PDB entry 8JYO | electron microscopy, 3.20 A resolution | chains A and C of the 5 polymer chains in the assembly

== Chain A (and C) ==
Name: Spike glycoprotein
Organism: Severe acute respiratory syndrome coronavirus 2
Notes: chain C of this document is another copy of the same molecule, construct and numbering; everything in this record applies to it too
UniProt: P0DTC2 (SPIKE_SARS2); residue numbers follow UniProt; this construct covers 28-143, 145-1210
Amino-acid sequence (1245 residues; numbered 5 to 1250; 1 number in that range is skipped by the numbering (no residue carries it; nothing is unmodelled there); the number before each row is that of its first residue):
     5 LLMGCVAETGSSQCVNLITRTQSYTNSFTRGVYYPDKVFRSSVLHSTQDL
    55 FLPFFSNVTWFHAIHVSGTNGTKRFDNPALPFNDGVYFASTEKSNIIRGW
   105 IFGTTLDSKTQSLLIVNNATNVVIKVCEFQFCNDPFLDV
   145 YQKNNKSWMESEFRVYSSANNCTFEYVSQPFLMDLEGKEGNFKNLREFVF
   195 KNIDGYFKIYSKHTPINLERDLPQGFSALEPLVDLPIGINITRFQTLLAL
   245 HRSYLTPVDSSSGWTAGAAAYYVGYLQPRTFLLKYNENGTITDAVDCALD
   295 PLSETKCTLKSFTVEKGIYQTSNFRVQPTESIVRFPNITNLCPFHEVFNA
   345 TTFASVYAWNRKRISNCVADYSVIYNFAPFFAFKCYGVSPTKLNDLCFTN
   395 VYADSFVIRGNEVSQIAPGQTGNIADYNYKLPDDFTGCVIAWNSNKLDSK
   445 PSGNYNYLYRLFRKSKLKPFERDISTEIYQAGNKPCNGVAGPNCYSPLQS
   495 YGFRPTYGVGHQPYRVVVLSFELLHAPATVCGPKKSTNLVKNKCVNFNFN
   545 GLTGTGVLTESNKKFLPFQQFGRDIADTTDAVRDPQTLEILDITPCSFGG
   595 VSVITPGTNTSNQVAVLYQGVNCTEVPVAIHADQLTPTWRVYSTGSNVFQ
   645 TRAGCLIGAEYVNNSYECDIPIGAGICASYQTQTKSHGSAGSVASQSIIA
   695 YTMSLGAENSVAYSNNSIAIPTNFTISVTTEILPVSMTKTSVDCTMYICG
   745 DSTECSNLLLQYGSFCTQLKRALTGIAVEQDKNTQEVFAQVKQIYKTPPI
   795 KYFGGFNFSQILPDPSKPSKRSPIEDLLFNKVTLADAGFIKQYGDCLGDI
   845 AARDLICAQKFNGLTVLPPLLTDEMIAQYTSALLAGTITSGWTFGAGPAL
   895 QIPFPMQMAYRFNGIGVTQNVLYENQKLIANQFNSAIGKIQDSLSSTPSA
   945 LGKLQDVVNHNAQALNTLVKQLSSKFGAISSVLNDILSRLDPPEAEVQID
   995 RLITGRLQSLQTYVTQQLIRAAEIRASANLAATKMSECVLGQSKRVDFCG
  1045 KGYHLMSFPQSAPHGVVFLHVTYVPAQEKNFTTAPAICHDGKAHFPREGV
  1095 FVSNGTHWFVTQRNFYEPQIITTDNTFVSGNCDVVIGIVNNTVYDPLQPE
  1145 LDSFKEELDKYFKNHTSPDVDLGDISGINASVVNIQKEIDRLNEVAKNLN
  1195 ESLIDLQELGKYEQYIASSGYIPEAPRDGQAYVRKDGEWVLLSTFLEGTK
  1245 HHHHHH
Not modelled in the structure: 5-24, 67-83, 145-153, 178-186, 245-258, 621-638, 677-688, 829-853, 1140-1250 (chain C: 5-24, 66-83, 145-153, 178-187, 245-258, 471-489, 621-639, 676-688, 828-853, 1140-1250)
Disulfides: Cys-131/Cys-166, Cys-291/Cys-301, Cys-336/Cys-361, Cys-379/Cys-432, Cys-391/Cys-525, Cys-480/Cys-488, Cys-538/Cys-590, Cys-617/Cys-649, Cys-662/Cys-671, Cys-738/Cys-760, Cys-743/Cys-749, Cys-1032/Cys-1043, Cys-1082/Cys-1126
Covalently attached groups: N-acetylglucosamine (NAG) linked to Asn-61, Asn-122, Asn-165, Asn-234, Asn-282, Asn-331, Asn-343, Asn-616, Asn-657, Asn-709, Asn-717, Asn-801, Asn-1074, Asn-1098, Asn-1134
Differences from the reference sequence: expression tag (5-27, 1211-1250); variant Ala-83 (Val in P0DTC2), Asp-142 (Gly in P0DTC2), Gln-146 (His in P0DTC2), Glu-183 (Gln in P0DTC2), Glu-213 (Val in P0DTC2), Val-252 (Gly in P0DTC2), His-339 (Gly in P0DTC2), Thr-346 (Arg in P0DTC2), Ile-368 (Leu in P0DTC2), Phe-371 (Ser in P0DTC2), Pro-373 (Ser in P0DTC2), Phe-375 (Ser in P0DTC2), Ala-376 (Thr in P0DTC2), Asn-405 (Asp in P0DTC2), Ser-408 (Arg in P0DTC2), Asn-417 (Lys in P0DTC2), Lys-440 (Asn in P0DTC2), Pro-445 (Val in P0DTC2), Ser-446 (Gly in P0DTC2), Lys-460 (Asn in P0DTC2), Asn-477 (Ser in P0DTC2), Lys-478 (Thr in P0DTC2), Ala-484 (Glu in P0DTC2), Pro-486 (Phe in P0DTC2), Ser-490 (Phe in P0DTC2), Arg-498 (Gln in P0DTC2), Tyr-501 (Asn in P0DTC2), His-505 (Tyr in P0DTC2), Gly-614 (Asp in P0DTC2), Tyr-655 (His in P0DTC2), Lys-679 (Asn in P0DTC2), His-681 (Pro in P0DTC2), Lys-764 (Asn in P0DTC2), Tyr-796 (Asp in P0DTC2), His-954 (Gln in P0DTC2), Lys-969 (Asn in P0DTC2); engineered mutation Gly-682 (Arg in P0DTC2), Ser-683 (Arg in P0DTC2), Gly-685 (Arg in P0DTC2), Pro-817 (Phe in P0DTC2), Pro-892 (Ala in P0DTC2), Pro-899 (Ala in P0DTC2), Pro-942 (Ala in P0DTC2), Pro-986 (Lys in P0DTC2), Pro-987 (Val in P0DTC2)
Curated features (UniProtKB/Swiss-Prot):
  - region: Asn-280 to Cys-301 (Putative superantigen), Asn-448 to Phe-456 (Immunodominant HLA epitope recognized by the CD8+), Ser-816 to Tyr-837 (Fusion peptide 1), Lys-835 to Phe-855 (Fusion peptide 2), Asp-1163 to Glu-1202 (Heptad repeat 2)
  - site: Arg-815, Ser-816 (Cleavage)
  - glycosylation: Asn-61 (N-linked (GlcNAc...) (hybrid) asparagine), Asn-74 (N-linked (GlcNAc...) (complex) asparagine), Asn-122 (N-linked (GlcNAc...) (hybrid) asparagine), Asn-149 (N-linked (GlcNAc...) (complex) asparagine), Asn-165 (N-linked (GlcNAc...) (complex) asparagine), Asn-234 (N-linked (GlcNAc...) (high mannose) asparagine), Asn-282 (N-linked (GlcNAc...) (complex) asparagine), Thr-323 (O-linked (GalNAc) threonine), Ser-325 (O-linked (HexNAc...) serine), Asn-331 (N-linked (GlcNAc...) (complex) asparagine), Asn-343 (N-linked (GlcNAc...) (complex) asparagine), Asn-603 (N-linked (GlcNAc...) (hybrid) asparagine), Asn-616 (N-linked (GlcNAc...) (complex) asparagine), Asn-657 (N-linked (GlcNAc...) (complex) asparagine), Thr-676 (O-linked (GlcNAc...) threonine), Thr-678 (O-linked (GlcNAc...) threonine), Asn-709 (N-linked (GlcNAc...) (high mannose) asparagine), Asn-717 (N-linked (GlcNAc...) (hybrid) asparagine), Asn-801 (N-linked (GlcNAc...) (hybrid) asparagine), Asn-1074 (N-linked (GlcNAc...) (hybrid) asparagine) and 5 more in UniProt
  - natural variant: Gln-52 (Q52H: In strain: Omicron/EG.5.1), Ala-67 (A67V: In strain: Eta/B.1.525, Omicron/BA.1), His-69 to Val-70 (deletion: In strain: Alpha/B.1.1.7, Eta/B.1.525 and 5 more), Gly-75 (G75V: In strain: Lambda/C.37), Thr-76 (T76I: In strain: Lambda/C.37), Asp-80 (D80A: In strain: Beta/B.1.351), Thr-95 (T95I: In strain: Iota/B.1.526, Mu/B.1.621 and 2 more), Arg-102 (R102I: In strain: A23.1), Asp-138 (D138Y: In strain: Gamma/P.1), Asp-142 to Tyr-145 (sequence variant, change not given here; In strain: Omicron/BA.1; this construct carries the variant), Asp-142 (G142D: In strain: Kappa/B.1.617.1, Omicron/BA.2 and 7 more; this construct carries the variant), Lys-147 (K147E: In strain: Omicron/BA.2.75), 67 further natural variant entries in UniProt
  - mutagenesis: His-69 to Val-70 (Increased incorporation of cleaved spike into virions), Asn-121 (N121Q: Partial loss of biliverdin affinity), Arg-190 (R190K: Partial loss of biliverdin affinity), Asn-234 (N234Q: Increased resistance to neutralizing antibodies), Asn-331 (N331Q: Reduced viral infectivity), Asn-343 (N343Q: Reduced viral infectivity), Leu-452 (L452R: Increased resistance to neutralizing antibodies. Decreases HLA binding to NF9 epitope. Increased binding affinity to human ACE2), Tyr-453 (Y453F: Decreased HLA binding to NF9 epitope. Increased binding affinity to human ACE2), Ala-475 (A475V: Increased resistance to neutralizing antibodies), Val-483 (V483A: Increased resistance to neutralizing antibodies), Gln-493 (Q493N: Reduced host ACE2-binding affinity in vitro; Q493Y: Reduced host ACE2-binding affinity in vitro), His-519 (H519P: Increased resistance to human covalescent sera neutralization), 5 further mutagenesis entries in UniProt

== Chain A / chain C interface ==
Pairs across the interface (105):
  Gln-314(A) / Lys-764(C)
  Asn-317(A) / Asp-737(C)  hydrogen bond
  Arg-319(A) / Met-740(C)
  Arg-357(A) / Cys-166(C)
  Arg-357(A) / Thr-167(C)
  Pro-521(A) / Gly-199(C)
  Pro-521(A) / Tyr-200(C)  hydrophobic
  Pro-521(A) / Pro-230(C)  hydrophobic
  Thr-523(A) / Pro-230(C)
  Lys-558(A) / Phe-43(C)
  Lys-558(A) / Asn-282(C)
  Phe-559(A) / Phe-43(C)  hydrophobic
  Leu-560(A) / Thr-284(C)
  Phe-562(A) / Tyr-38(C)  hydrophobic
  Phe-562(A) / Lys-41(C)
  Phe-562(A) / Glu-224(C)
  Phe-562(A) / Pro-225(C)
  Gln-563(A) / Lys-41(C)
  Gln-563(A) / Val-42(C)
  Gln-563(A) / Phe-43(C)
  Gln-564(A) / Lys-41(C)  hydrogen bond (backbone-backbone)
  Phe-565(A) / Lys-41(C)
  Phe-565(A) / Phe-43(C)  hydrogen bond (backbone-backbone)
  Gly-566(A) / Phe-43(C)
  Arg-567(A) / Val-42(C)
  Arg-567(A) / Phe-43(C)  hydrogen bond (backbone-backbone)
  Arg-567(A) / Arg-44(C)
  Phe-592(A) / Met-740(C)  hydrophobic
  Phe-592(A) / Lys-854(C)
  Phe-592(A) / Phe-855(C)
  Phe-592(A) / Gly-857(C)
  Ala-647(A) / Pro-862(C)  hydrophobic
  Pro-665(A) / Leu-864(C)  hydrophobic
  Gly-667(A) / Pro-863(C)
  Gly-667(A) / Leu-864(C)
  Ala-668(A) / Pro-863(C)
  Ala-668(A) / Leu-864(C)
  Ala-668(A) / Thr-866(C)
  Gly-669(A) / Leu-864(C)  hydrogen bond (backbone-backbone)
  Gly-669(A) / Met-869(C)
  Met-697(A) / Met-869(C)  hydrophobic
  Leu-699(A) / Met-869(C)
  Leu-699(A) / Gln-872(C)
  Leu-699(A) / Tyr-873(C)
  Gly-700(A) / Lys-786(C)
  Ala-701(A) / Gln-787(C)
  Ala-701(A) / Ile-788(C)  hydrogen bond (backbone-backbone)
  Glu-702(A) / Ile-788(C)
  Glu-702(A) / Lys-790(C)
  Asn-703(A) / Gln-787(C)
  Asn-703(A) / Ile-788(C)  hydrogen bond (backbone-backbone)
  Asn-703(A) / Tyr-789(C)
  Asn-703(A) / Lys-790(C)  hydrogen bond (backbone-backbone)
  Ser-704(A) / Lys-790(C)
  Val-705(A) / Thr-883(C)
  Val-705(A) / Gln-895(C)
  Ala-706(A) / Gln-895(C)
  Tyr-707(A) / Pro-792(C)  hydrophobic
  Tyr-707(A) / Tyr-796(C)
  Tyr-707(A) / Phe-797(C)
  Tyr-707(A) / Ile-896(C)
  Tyr-707(A) / Phe-898(C)
  Ser-708(A) / Pro-897(C)
  Asn-709(A) / Pro-897(C)
  Ser-711(A) / Pro-897(C)
  Ile-712(A) / Gln-895(C)
  Ala-713(A) / Leu-894(C)
  Ala-713(A) / Gln-895(C)
  Pro-715(A) / Leu-894(C)
  Thr-961(A) / Ser-758(C)
  Thr-961(A) / Gln-762(C)
  Gln-965(A) / Gly-757(C)
  Gln-965(A) / Ser-758(C)
  Gln-965(A) / Phe-759(C)
  Ser-968(A) / Tyr-756(C)  hydrogen bond (side chain-backbone)
  Ser-968(A) / Gly-757(C)
  Lys-969(A) / Gln-755(C)
  Phe-970(A) / Gln-755(C)
  Phe-970(A) / Tyr-756(C)
  Gly-971(A) / Gln-755(C)
  Ala-972(A) / Gln-755(C)
  Pro-987(A) / Asp-427(C)
  Gln-1002(A) / Phe-759(C)
  Gln-1002(A) / Gln-1002(C)  hydrogen bond
  Thr-1006(A) / Gln-762(C)
  Thr-1006(A) / Gln-1005(C)
  Glu-1017(A) / Arg-1019(C)
  Arg-1039(A) / Glu-1031(C)  salt bridge
  Arg-1039(A) / Arg-1039(C)
  Val-1040(A) / Ser-1030(C)
  Asp-1041(A) / Gly-889(C)
  Lys-1045(A) / Gly-889(C)  hydrogen bond (side chain-backbone)
  Gly-1046(A) / Ala-890(C)
  Pro-1069(A) / Ala-890(C)
  Glu-1072(A) / Leu-894(C)
  Pro-1079(A) / Tyr-917(C)
  Phe-1089(A) / Asn-914(C)
  Phe-1089(A) / Tyr-917(C)  hydrophobic
  Pro-1090(A) / Gln-913(C)
  Arg-1091(A) / Asp-1118(C)  salt bridge
  Val-1094(A) / Tyr-904(C)
  Arg-1107(A) / Tyr-904(C)  hydrogen bond
  Arg-1107(A) / Gln-913(C)
  Ser-1123(A) / Asn-914(C)  hydrogen bond
  Ser-1123(A) / Glu-918(C)
Also at the interface, not in a pair above, chain A (86 interface residues in all): Thr-315, Ser-359, Asn-360, Lys-557, Ala-570, Pro-589, Gln-613, Ile-666, Thr-696, Asn-710, Gln-957, Pro-986, Ser-1003, Thr-1009, Gln-1010, Ile-1013, Tyr-1047, Thr-1077, Ala-1078, Gly-1093, Phe-1121, Gly-1124, Val-1128, Val-1129
Also at the interface, not in a pair above, chain C (81 interface residues in all): Phe-168, Ile-231, Gly-283, Gly-413, Arg-765, Leu-861, Leu-865, Ser-884, Trp-886, Pro-892, Met-900, Asn-907, Val-963, Thr-1009, Leu-1012, Ile-1013, Thr-1027, Leu-1034, Gly-1035

== Summary ==
Chain A and chain C form an interface of 86 and 81 residues respectively, with 13 hydrogen bonds and 2 salt
bridges. Polar contacts include Arg-1039(A)/Glu-1031(C), Arg-1091(A)/Asp-1118(C) and Asn-317(A)/Asp-737(C).
N-acetylglucosamine is covalently linked to Asn-61(A), Asn-122(A), Asn-165(A), Asn-234(A), Asn-282(A) and
Asn-331(A) and 9 more.
Both chains are Spike glycoprotein (Severe acute respiratory syndrome coronavirus 2). Entry 8JYO (Structure of
SARS-CoV-2 XBB.1.5 spike glycoprotein in complex with ACE2 (2-up state)) was determined by electron microscopy
(same publication as 8JYK, 8JYM, 8JYN and 8JYP).
